Entry 4V1M (electron microscopy, 6.60 A resolution (low resolution: residue-level contacts below are approximate; hydrogen-bond / salt-bridge calls are withheld)); this record covers chains A and N of the 13 polymer chains in the assembly.

[Chain A]
Protein: DNA-directed RNA polymerase II subunit RPB1
Organism: Saccharomyces cerevisiae
Notes: EC 2.7.7.6
Reference sequence: P04050 (RPB1_YEAST); residue numbers follow UniProt; this construct covers 1-1733
Amino-acid sequence (1733 residues; numbered 1 to 1733; the number before each row is that of its first residue):
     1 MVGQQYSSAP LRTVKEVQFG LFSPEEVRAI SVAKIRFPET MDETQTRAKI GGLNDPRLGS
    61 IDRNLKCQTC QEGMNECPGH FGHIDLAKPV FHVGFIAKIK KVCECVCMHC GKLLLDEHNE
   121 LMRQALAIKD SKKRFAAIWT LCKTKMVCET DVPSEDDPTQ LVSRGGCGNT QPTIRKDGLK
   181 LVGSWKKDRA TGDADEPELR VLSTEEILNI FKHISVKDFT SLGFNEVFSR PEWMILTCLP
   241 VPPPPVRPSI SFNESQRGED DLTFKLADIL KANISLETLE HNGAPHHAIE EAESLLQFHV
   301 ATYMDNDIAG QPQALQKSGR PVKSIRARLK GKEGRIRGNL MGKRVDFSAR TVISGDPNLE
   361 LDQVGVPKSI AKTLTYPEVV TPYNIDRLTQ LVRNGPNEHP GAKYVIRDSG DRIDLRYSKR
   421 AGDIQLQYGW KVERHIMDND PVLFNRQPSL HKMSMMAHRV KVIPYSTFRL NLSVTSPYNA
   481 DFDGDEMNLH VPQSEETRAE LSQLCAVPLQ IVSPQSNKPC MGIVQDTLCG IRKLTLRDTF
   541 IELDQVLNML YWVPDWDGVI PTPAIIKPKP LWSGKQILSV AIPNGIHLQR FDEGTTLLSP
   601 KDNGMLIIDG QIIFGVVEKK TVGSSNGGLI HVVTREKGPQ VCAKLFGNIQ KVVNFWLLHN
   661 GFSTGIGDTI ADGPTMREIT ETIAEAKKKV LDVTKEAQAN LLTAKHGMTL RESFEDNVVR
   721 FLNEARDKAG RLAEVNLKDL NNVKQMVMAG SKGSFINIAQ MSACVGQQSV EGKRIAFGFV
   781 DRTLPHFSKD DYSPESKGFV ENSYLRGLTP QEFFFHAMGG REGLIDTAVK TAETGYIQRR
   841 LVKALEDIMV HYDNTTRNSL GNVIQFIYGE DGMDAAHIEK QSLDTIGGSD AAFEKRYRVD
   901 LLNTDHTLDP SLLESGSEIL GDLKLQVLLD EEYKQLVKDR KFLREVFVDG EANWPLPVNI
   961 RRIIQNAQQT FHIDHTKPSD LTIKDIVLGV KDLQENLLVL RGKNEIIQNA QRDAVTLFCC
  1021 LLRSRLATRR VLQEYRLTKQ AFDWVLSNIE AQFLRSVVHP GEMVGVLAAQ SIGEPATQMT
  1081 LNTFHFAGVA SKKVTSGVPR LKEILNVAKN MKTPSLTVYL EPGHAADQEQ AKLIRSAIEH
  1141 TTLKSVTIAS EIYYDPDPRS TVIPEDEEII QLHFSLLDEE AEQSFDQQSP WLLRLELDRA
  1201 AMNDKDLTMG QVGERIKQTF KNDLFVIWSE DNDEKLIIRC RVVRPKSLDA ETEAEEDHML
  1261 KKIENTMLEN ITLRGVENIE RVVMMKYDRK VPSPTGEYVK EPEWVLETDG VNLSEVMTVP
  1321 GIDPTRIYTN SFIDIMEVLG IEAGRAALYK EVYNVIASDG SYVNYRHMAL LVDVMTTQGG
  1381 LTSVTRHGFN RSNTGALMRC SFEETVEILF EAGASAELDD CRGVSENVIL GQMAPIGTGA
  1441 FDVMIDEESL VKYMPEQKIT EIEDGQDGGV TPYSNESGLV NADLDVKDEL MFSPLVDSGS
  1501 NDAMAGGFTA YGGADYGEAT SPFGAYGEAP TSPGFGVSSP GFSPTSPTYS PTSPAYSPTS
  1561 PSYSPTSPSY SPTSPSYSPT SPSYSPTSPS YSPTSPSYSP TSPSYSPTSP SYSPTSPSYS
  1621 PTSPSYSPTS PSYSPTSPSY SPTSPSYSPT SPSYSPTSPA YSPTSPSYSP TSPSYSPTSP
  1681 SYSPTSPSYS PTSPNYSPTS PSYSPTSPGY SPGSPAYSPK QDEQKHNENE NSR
Unresolved in the structure: 1-2, 1081-1091, 1177-1186, 1244-1253, 1456-1733
Swiss-Prot annotation at these positions:
  - region: Pro248 to Asp260 (Lid loop), Asn306 to Lys323 (Rudder loop), Pro810 to Glu822 (Bridging helix)
  - binding site (Zn(2+)): Cys67, Cys70, Cys77, His80, Cys107, Cys110, Cys148, Cys167
  - binding site (Mg(2+)): Asp481, Asp483, Asp485
  - modified residue: Thr1471 (Phosphothreonine)
  - cross-link (Glycyl lysine isopeptide (Lys-Gly)): Lys695 (interchain with G-Cter in ubiquitin), Lys1246 (interchain with G-Cter in ubiquitin), Lys1350 (interchain with G-Cter in ubiquitin)
Bound ions: Zn2+ site 1: Cys67, Cys70, Cys77, His80; Zn2+ site 2: Cys107, Cys110, Cys148, Cys167; Mg2+: Asp481, Asp483, Asp485 (shared with 1 residue of chain P)

[Chain N]
Molecule: 10-nt DNA strand
Sequence (10 nucleotides; numbered 2 to 11; the number before each row is that of its first residue):
     2 AAGTACTTGA

[Chain A / chain N interface]
Contacting residue pairs - 5 pairs, chain A then chain N:
  Lys100(A) with DT8(N)
  Lys101(A) with DC7(N)
  Trp139(A) with DC7(N)
  Ala1108(A) with DG4(N)
  His1387(A) with DG4(N)
Also at the interface, not in a pair above, chain A (7 interface residues in all): Asn1106, Lys1109
Also at the interface, not in a pair above, chain N (4 interface residues in all): DT5

[Overview]
7 residues of chain A face 4 of chain N across their interface. Cys67(A), Cys70(A), Cys77(A) and His80(A) form
the Zn2+ site 1. Cys107(A), Cys110(A), Cys148(A) and Cys167(A) form the Zn2+ site 2. From UniProt: 8
Zn2+-binding residues and 3 Mg2+-binding residues on chain A.
Here chain A is DNA-directed RNA polymerase II subunit RPB1 (Saccharomyces cerevisiae) and chain N is a 10-nt
DNA strand. Entry 4V1M (Architecture of the RNA polymerase II-Mediator core transcription initiation complex)
was determined by electron microscopy, deposited together with 4V1N and 4V1O.
